Entry 4NV0 (X-ray diffraction, 1.65 A resolution); this record covers chain A.

== Chain A ==
Name: 7-methylguanosine phosphate-specific 5'-nucleotidase
Organism: Drosophila melanogaster
Notes: EC 3.1.3.5
Reference sequence: Q9W197 (5NT3B_DROME); residue numbers follow UniProt; this construct covers 1-319
Amino-acid sequence (319 residues; each row starts with the number of its first residue):
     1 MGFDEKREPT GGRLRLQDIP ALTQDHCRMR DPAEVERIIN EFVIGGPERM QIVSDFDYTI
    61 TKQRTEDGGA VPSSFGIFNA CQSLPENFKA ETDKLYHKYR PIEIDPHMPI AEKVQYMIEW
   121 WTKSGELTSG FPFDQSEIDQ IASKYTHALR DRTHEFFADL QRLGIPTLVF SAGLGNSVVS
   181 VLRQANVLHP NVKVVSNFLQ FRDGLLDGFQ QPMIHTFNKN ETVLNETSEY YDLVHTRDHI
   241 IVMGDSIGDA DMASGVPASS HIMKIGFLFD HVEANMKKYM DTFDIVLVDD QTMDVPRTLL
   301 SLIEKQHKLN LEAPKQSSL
Not modelled in the structure: 1-12, 312-319
Bound ions: Mg2+: Asp55, Asp57, Asp245; trifluoromagnesate Mg near Asp55 (its only coordinating residue here)
Residues lining bound ligands:
  - 7-methylguanosine (MG7): Asp57, Ser74, Phe75, Gly76, Asn79, Tyr96, Arg100, Glu103, Trp120, Trp121, Ser124, Ala172, Gly173, Thr216
  - trifluoromagnesate (MGF): Asp55, Phe56, Asp57, Phe170, Ser171, Ala172, Gly173, Lys219, Asp245
Curated features (UniProtKB/Swiss-Prot):
  - active site: Asp55 (Nucleophile), Asp57 (Proton donor)
  - binding site (Mg(2+)): Asp55, Asp57, Asp245
  - binding site (CMP): Glu103
  - binding site (N(7)-methyl-GMP): Glu103, Ser124
  - binding site (substrate): Ser171, Ala172
  - mutagenesis: Phe75 to Gly76 (Increases KM 7-fold for CMP; when associated with Trp-121), Phe75 (F75H: Increases KM 3-fold for m(7)GMP and increases KM 10-fold for CMP. Decreases KM 6-fold for m(7)GMP and increases KM 2-fold for CMP; when associated with Trp-121), Gly76 (G76N: Decreases KM 6-fold for m(7)GMP. Decreases KM 1.5-fold for m(7)GMP and increases KM 1.5-fold for CMP; when associated with Trp-121), Trp121 (W121Y: Considerable increase (12-fold) in KM for m(7)GMP and decreases KM 3-fold for CMP. Decreases KM 6-fold for m(7)GMP and increases KM 2-fold for CMP; when associated with His-75 ...)
What the authors report for this chain:
  - catalytic residues: Asp55, Asp245
  - catalytic residues: Asp57, Lys219 (proposed by the authors, not directly observed)
  - binding site for trifluoromagnesate: Asp55, Asp57, Ser171, Lys219
  - Mg2+ coordination: Asp55, Asp57, Asp245
  - binding site for 7-methylguanosine: Asp57, Phe75, Asn79, Thr92, Glu103, Trp120, Trp121, Ser124, Ser171
  - specificity-determining residues: Phe75, Trp120
  - mutagenesis - G76N: unchanged catalytic activity on CMP
  - mutagenesis - G76N: increased binding to m7GMP

== Summary ==
Chain A binds 7-methylguanosine and trifluoromagnesate. Asp55, Asp57 and Asp245 form the Mg2+ site. From
UniProt: active-site residues Asp55 and Asp57, 3 Mg2+-binding residues, CMP-binding residue Glu103 and
N(7)-methyl-GMP-binding residues Glu103 and Ser124. From the paper: catalytic residues Asp55, Asp245 and Asp57
among others; G76N increases binding to m7GMP.
Chain A is 7-methylguanosine phosphate-specific 5'-nucleotidase (Drosophila melanogaster); the structure,
Crystal structure of cytosolic 5'-nucleotidase IIIB (cN-IIIB) bound to 7-methylguanosine, was determined by
X-ray diffraction, deposited together with 4NWI.
